4G4S - chains F and P of the 16 polymer chains in the assembly; structure by X-ray diffraction, 2.49 A resolution.

== Chain F ==
Protein: Proteasome component PRE5
Source organism: Saccharomyces cerevisiae
Notes: EC 3.4.25.1
UniProt: P40302 (PSA1_YEAST); residue numbers follow UniProt; this construct covers 1-234
Amino-acid sequence (235 residues; numbered 0 to 234; the number before each row is that of its first residue; numbering starts at 0):
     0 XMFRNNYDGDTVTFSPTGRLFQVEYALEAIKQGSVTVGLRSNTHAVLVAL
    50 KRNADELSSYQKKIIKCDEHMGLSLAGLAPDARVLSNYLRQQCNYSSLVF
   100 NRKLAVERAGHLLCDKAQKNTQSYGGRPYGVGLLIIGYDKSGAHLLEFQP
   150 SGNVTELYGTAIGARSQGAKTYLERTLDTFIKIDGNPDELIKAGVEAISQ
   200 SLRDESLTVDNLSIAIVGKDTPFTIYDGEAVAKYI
Sequence notes: acetylation (0)
Modified positions: ACE (acetyl group) at position 0
Swiss-Prot annotation at these positions:
  - modified residue: Ser14 (Phosphoserine)
  - cross-link: Lys191 (Glycyl lysine isopeptide (Lys-Gly) (interchain with G-Cter in ubiquitin))

== Chain P ==
Protein: Proteasome assembly chaperone 2
Source organism: Saccharomyces cerevisiae
UniProt: P36040 (POC2_YEAST); residue numbers follow UniProt; this construct covers 1-267
Amino-acid sequence (269 residues; numbered -1 to 267; the number before each row is that of its first residue; numbers below 1 keep their minus sign (Gly-1 is residue -1)):
    -1 GPMSCLVLPLVSVGNIPQLSIDWLLNSQANEWEYLEALDSKYLVEFVGPL
    49 DRPEDGSDSLYKDADMKYSSALEVFYNKKRGLFAIQQRTPLVSVNYLNNF
    99 IVEIILPFLSKYNISEICIWDSLYAMEDENGVIVRPQEVYSLGEFYFDDE
   149 AELLSNLHLNDQESMVNNWLHFTPTSFQDKISVDQPIFKILFQILNASQR
   199 PKALRSIKYCSCLANEGDNSLDSQQFLQWIISQKVIKNAPPIVKFVRPIS
   249 WQGAYGMADARDKFVDLYN
Disordered / not traced: -1 to 0, 125-180, 192-203, 232-240
Sequence notes: expression tag (-1 to 0)

== Chain F / chain P interface ==
Residue-residue contacts (34; chain F residue first):
  ACE_0(F) - Gly251(P)
  ACE_0(F) - Ala252(P)
  ACE_0(F) - Gly254(P)
  Met1(F) - Asn13(P)
  Met1(F) - Ala252(P)  hydrogen bond (backbone-backbone)
  Phe2(F) - Asp216(P)
  Phe2(F) - Ser218(P)
  Phe2(F) - Ala252(P)  hydrogen bond (backbone-backbone)
  Phe2(F) - Tyr253(P)
  Arg3(F) - Ala252(P)  hydrogen bond (backbone-backbone)
  Arg3(F) - Tyr253(P)
  Arg3(F) - Gly254(P)
  Asn5(F) - Glu214(P)
  Asn5(F) - Gly215(P)
  Asn5(F) - Asp216(P)
  Tyr6(F) - Asp216(P)
  Pro15(F) - Tyr253(P)
  Arg18(F) - Tyr253(P)
  Arg18(F) - Ala258(P)
  Leu19(F) - Tyr266(P)
  Phe20(F) - Tyr253(P)  hydrophobic
  Val22(F) - Leu265(P)  hydrophobic
  Val22(F) - Tyr266(P)
  Glu23(F) - Lys261(P)
  Glu23(F) - Leu265(P)
  Leu26(F) - Lys261(P)
  Leu26(F) - Leu265(P)  hydrophobic
  Glu27(F) - Lys261(P)  salt bridge
  Gln148(F) - Asp264(P)
  Ser150(F) - Leu265(P)  hydrogen bond (side chain-backbone)
  Ser150(F) - Tyr266(P)
  Asn152(F) - Leu265(P)
  Asn152(F) - Tyr266(P)
  Asn152(F) - Asn267(P)  hydrogen bond (side chain-backbone)
Other interface residues (no listed pair), chain F (19 interface residues in all): Lys30, Thr154
Other interface residues (no listed pair), chain P (19 interface residues in all): Leu17, Asn217, Trp249, Ala256

== Summary ==
The chain F/chain P interface involves 19 residues from each chain, with 5 hydrogen bonds and 1 salt bridge.
Polar pairs include Glu27(F)-Lys261(P), Ser150(F)-Leu265(P) and Asn152(F)-Asn267(P).
Chain F is Proteasome component PRE5 and chain P is Proteasome assembly chaperone 2, both from Saccharomyces
cerevisiae; the structure, Structure of Proteasome-Pba1-Pba2 Complex, was determined by X-ray diffraction.
